PDB entry 3V3E | X-ray diffraction, 2.06 A resolution | chains B and A

[Chain B (and A)]
Protein: Nuclear receptor subfamily 4 group A member 1
Source organism: Homo sapiens
Notes: chain A of this document is another copy of the same molecule, construct and numbering; everything in this record applies to it too
UniProt: P22736 (NR4A1_HUMAN); residues 20-267 here correspond to UniProt positions 351-598 (UniProt number = residue number + 331)
Chain sequence (257 residues; each row starts with the number of its first residue):
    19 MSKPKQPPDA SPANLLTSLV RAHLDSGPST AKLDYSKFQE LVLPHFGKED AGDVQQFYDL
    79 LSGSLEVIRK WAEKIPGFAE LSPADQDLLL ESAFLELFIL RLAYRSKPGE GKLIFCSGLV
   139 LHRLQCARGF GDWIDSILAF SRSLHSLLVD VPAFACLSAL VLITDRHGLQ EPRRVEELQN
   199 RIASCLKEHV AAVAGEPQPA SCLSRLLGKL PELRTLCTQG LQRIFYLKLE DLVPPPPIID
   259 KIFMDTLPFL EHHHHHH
Not modelled in the structure: 19-29, 217, 268-275 (chain A: 19-29, 214-217, 268-275)
Sequence notes: expression tag (19, 268-275)
Swiss-Prot annotation at these positions:
  - region: P190 to G213 (Binds lipopolysaccharide), P253 to T264 (AF-2)
  - modified residue: S20 (Phosphoserine)

[How chain B and chain A interact]
Pairs across the interface (18; chain B residue first):
  T236(B) - L247(A)
  L239(B) - F243(A)
  Q240(B) - F243(A)
  Q240(B) - Y244(A)
  F243(B) - L239(A)
  F243(B) - Q240(A)
  F243(B) - F243(A)  hydrophobic
  F243(B) - F261(A)  hydrophobic
  F243(B) - F267(A)  hydrophobic
  Y244(B) - Q240(A)
  K246(B) - P266(A)
  K246(B) - F267(A)
  L247(B) - T236(A)
  M262(B) - F267(A)  hydrophobic
  L265(B) - F243(A)  hydrophobic
  P266(B) - L247(A)
  F267(B) - K246(A)
  F267(B) - M262(A)  hydrophobic
Other interface residues (no listed pair), chain B (13 interface residues in all): E248, F261
Other interface residues (no listed pair), chain A (12 interface residues in all): L265

[Summary]
Chain B and chain A form an interface of 13 and 12 residues respectively.
Chain B and chain A are both Nuclear receptor subfamily 4 group A member 1 (Homo sapiens); the structure,
Crystal Structure of the Human Nur77 Ligand-binding Domain, was determined by X-ray diffraction (same
publication as 3V3Q).
